PDB entry 2L3J | solution NMR | chains A and B

# Chain A
Protein: Double-stranded RNA-specific editase 1
Organism: Rattus norvegicus
Notes: EC 3.5.-.-
UniProt: P51400 (RED1_RAT); residues 1-228 here correspond to UniProt positions 74-301 (UniProt number = residue number + 73)
Sequence (236 residues; each row starts with the number of its first residue):
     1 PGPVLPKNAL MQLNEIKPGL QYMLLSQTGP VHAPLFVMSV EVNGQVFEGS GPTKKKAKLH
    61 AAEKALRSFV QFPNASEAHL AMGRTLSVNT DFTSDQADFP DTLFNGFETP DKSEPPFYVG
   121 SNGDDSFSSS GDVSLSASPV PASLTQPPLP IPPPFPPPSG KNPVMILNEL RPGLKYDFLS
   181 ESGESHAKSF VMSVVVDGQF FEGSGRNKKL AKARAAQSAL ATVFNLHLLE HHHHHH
Differences from the reference sequence: expression tag (229-236)
Curated features (UniProtKB/Swiss-Prot):
  - region (Interaction with substrate RNA): Leu10 to Glu15, Val31, His32, Val164 to Glu169, His186
  - modified residue: Ser76 (Phosphoserine)
What the authors report for this chain:
  - specificity-determining residues: Met11, Val31, Met165, Ser185
  - mutagenesis - S185A/H186A: abolished catalytic activity with the 71-nt RNA strand (chain B)
  - mutagenesis - M11A, V31A/H32A, M165A: decreased catalytic activity with the 71-nt RNA strand (chain B)

# Chain B
Molecule: 71-nt RNA strand
Organism: Rattus norvegicus
Sequence (71 nucleotides; numbered 237 to 307; the number before each row is that of its first residue):
   237 GGCAUUAAGG UGGGUGGAAU AGUAUAACAA UAUGCUAAAU GUUGUUAUAG UAUCCCACCU
   297 ACCCUGAUGC C

# How chain A and chain B interact
Contacting residue pairs (48):
  Lys7(A) with A268(B), sugar contact
  Leu10(A) with G277(B), sugar contact; U278(B), sugar contact
  Met11(A) with U269(B), sugar contact
  Asn14(A) with U269(B), base contact; A275(B), base contact; U276(B), base contact
  Glu15(A) with U269(B), sugar contact; G270(B), sugar contact
  Val31(A) with G258(B), base contact; U287(B), base contact; A288(B), sugar contact
  His32(A) with G258(B), sugar contact; A288(B), sugar contact
  Pro34(A) with U259(B), sugar contact
  Phe36(A) with A260(B), sugar contact
  Thr53(A) with U259(B), phosphate contact; A260(B), phosphate contact
  Lys54(A) with A260(B), phosphate contact; U261(B), phosphate contact
  Lys55(A) with U278(B), phosphate contact; U279(B), phosphate contact
  Lys58(A) with G277(B), phosphate contact; U278(B), phosphate contact
  Asn162(A) with C292(B), phosphate contact
  Val164(A) with C291(B), sugar contact
  Met165(A) with A254(B), base contact; C291(B), sugar contact
  Asn168(A) with C290(B), sugar contact
  Glu169(A) with A255(B), sugar contact; U256(B), sugar contact
  Ser185(A) with G245(B), base contact; G246(B), sugar contact; C299(B), sugar contact; C300(B), sugar contact
  His186(A) with C300(B), sugar contact; U301(B), sugar contact
  Phe190(A) with G246(B), sugar contact; U247(B), sugar contact
  Arg206(A) with G245(B), phosphate contact; G246(B), sugar contact
  Asn207(A) with G246(B), phosphate contact; U247(B), phosphate contact
  Lys208(A) with U247(B), phosphate contact; G248(B), phosphate contact
  Lys209(A) with C292(B), phosphate contact; A293(B), phosphate contact
  Lys212(A) with C291(B), phosphate contact
Interface residues without a listed pair, chain A (28 interface residues in all): Lys17, Lys188
Interface residues without a listed pair, chain B (30 interface residues in all): A274, G286

# Summary
28 residues of chain A face 30 of chain B across their interface. The paper reports that M11A, V31A/H32A and
M165A of chain A reduce catalytic activity with the 71-nt RNA strand (chain B); specificity determinants
Met11(A), Val31(A) and Met165(A) among others.
Chain A is Double-stranded RNA-specific editase 1 and chain B is a 71-nt RNA strand, both from Rattus
norvegicus; the structure, The solution structure of the ADAR2 dsRBM-RNA complex reveals a sequence-specific
read out of the minor ..., was determined by solution NMR together with 2L2K and 2L3C from the same study.
